PDB entry 8VWV | electron microscopy, 3.60 A resolution | chains C and J of the 11 polymer chains in the assembly

Chain C:
Name: Histone H2A type 1
From: Homo sapiens
Reference sequence: P0C0S8 (H2A1_HUMAN); residues 1-129 here correspond to UniProt positions 2-130 (UniProt number = residue number + 1)
Chain sequence (129 residues; row label = number of the first residue in the row):
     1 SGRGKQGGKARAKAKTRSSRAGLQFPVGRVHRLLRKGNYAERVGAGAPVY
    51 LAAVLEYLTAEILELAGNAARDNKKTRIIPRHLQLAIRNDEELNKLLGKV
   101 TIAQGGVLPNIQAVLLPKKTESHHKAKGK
Unresolved in the structure: 1-12, 119-129
Swiss-Prot annotation at these positions:
  - modified residue: Ser-1 (N-acetylserine), Arg-3 (Citrulline), Lys-5 (N6-(2-hydroxyisobutyryl)lysine), Lys-9 (N6-(2-hydroxyisobutyryl)lysine), Lys-13 (N6-(beta-hydroxybutyryl)lysine), Lys-36 (N6-(2-hydroxyisobutyryl)lysine), Lys-74 (N6-(2-hydroxyisobutyryl)lysine), Lys-75 (N6-(2-hydroxyisobutyryl)lysine), Lys-95 (N6-(2-hydroxyisobutyryl)lysine), Lys-99 (N6-glutaryllysine), Gln-104 (N5-methylglutamine), Lys-118 (N6-(2-hydroxyisobutyryl)lysine), Lys-119 (N6-crotonyllysine), Thr-120 (Phosphothreonine), Lys-125 (N6-crotonyllysine)
  - cross-link (Glycyl lysine isopeptide (Lys-Gly)): Lys-13 (interchain with G-Cter in ubiquitin), Lys-15 (interchain with G-Cter in ubiquitin), Lys-119 (interchain with G-Cter in ubiquitin)

Chain J:
Molecule: 601 J strand (non-damaged)
Sequence (147 nucleotides; row label = number of the first residue in the row):
     1 ATCGGATGTATATATCTGACACGTGCCTGGAGACTAGGGAGTAATCCCCT
    51 TGGCGGTTAAAACGCGGGGGACAGCGCGTACGTGCGTTTAAGCGGTGCTA
   101 GAGCTGTCTACGACCAATTGAGCGGCCTCGGCACCGGGATTCTCGAT

Chain C / chain J interface:
Pairs across the interface - 12 pairs, chain C then chain J:
  Arg-29(C) with DG122(J), phosphate contact; DC123(J), salt bridge to the phosphate
  Arg-35(C) with DG112(J), salt bridge to the phosphate
  Arg-42(C) with DG112(J), phosphate contact
  Val-43(C) with DG112(J), hydrogen bond to the phosphate
  Ala-45(C) with DC111(J), phosphate contact
  Lys-75(C) with DC132(J), salt bridge to the phosphate; DA133(J), salt bridge to the phosphate
  Thr-76(C) with DG131(J), hydrogen bond to the phosphate; DC132(J), hydrogen bond to the phosphate
  Arg-77(C) with DG131(J), phosphate contact; DC132(J), hydrogen bond to the phosphate

In short:
8 residues of chain C face 7 of chain J across their interface, with 4 hydrogen bonds and 4 salt bridges.
Polar contacts include Val-43(C)/DG112(J), Thr-76(C)/DG131(J) and Thr-76(C)/DC132(J).
Here chain C is Histone H2A type 1 (Homo sapiens) and chain J is 601 J strand (non-damaged). Entry 8VWV (OGG1
bound to a nucleosome containing 8oxoG at SHL4 (composite map)) was determined by electron microscopy,
deposited together with 8VWS, 8VWT and 8VWU.
